PDB entry 6Y50 | electron microscopy, 4.10 A resolution (low resolution: residue-level contacts below are approximate; hydrogen-bond / salt-bridge calls are withheld) | chains y and u of the 9 polymer chains in the assembly

# Chain y
Name: PHD finger-like domain-containing protein 5A
From: Homo sapiens
UniProtKB: Q7RTV0 (PHF5A_HUMAN); residues 1-110 here = UniProt positions 1-110
Chain sequence (110 residues; row label = number of the first residue in the row):
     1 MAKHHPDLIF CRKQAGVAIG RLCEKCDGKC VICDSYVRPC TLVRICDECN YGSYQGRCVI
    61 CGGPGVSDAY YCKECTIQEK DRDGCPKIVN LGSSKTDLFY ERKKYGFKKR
Not modelled in the structure: 1-5, 99-110
Ion coordination: Zn2+ site 1: C11, C49; Zn2+ site 2 near C33 (its only coordinating residue here); Zn2+ site 3 near C61 (its only coordinating residue here)

# Chain u
Name: Splicing factor 3B subunit 1
From: Homo sapiens
UniProtKB: O75533 (SF3B1_HUMAN); residue numbers follow UniProt; this construct covers 1-1304
Chain sequence (1304 residues; each row starts with the number of its first residue):
     1 MAKIAKTHED IEAQIREIQG KKAALDEAQG VGLDSTGYYD QEIYGGSDSR FAGYVTSIAA
    61 TELEDDDDDY SSSTSLLGQK KPGYHAPVAL LNDIPQSTEQ YDPFAEHRPP KIADREDEYK
   121 KHRRTMIISP ERLDPFADGG KTPDPKMNAR TYMDVMREQH LTKEEREIRQ QLAEKAKAGE
   181 LKVVNGAAAS QPPSKRKRRW DQTADQTPGA TPKKLSSWDQ AETPGHTPSL RWDETPGRAK
   241 GSETPGATPG SKIWDPTPSH TPAGAATPGR GDTPGHATPG HGGATSSARK NRWDETPKTE
   301 RDTPGHGSGW AETPRTDRGG DSIGETPTPG ASKRKSRWDE TPASQMGGST PVLTPGKTPI
   361 GTPAMNMATP TPGHIMSMTP EQLQAWRWER EIDERNRPLS DEELDAMFPE GYKVLPPPAG
   421 YVPIRTPARK LTATPTPLGG MTGFHMQTED RTMKSVNDQP SGNLPFLKPD DIQYFDKLLV
   481 DVDESTLSPE EQKERKIMKL LLKIKNGTPP MRKAALRQIT DKAREFGAGP LFNQILPLLM
   541 SPTLEDQERH LLVKVIDRIL YKLDDLVRPY VHKILVVIEP LLIDEDYYAR VEGREIISNL
   601 AKAAGLATMI STMRPDIDNM DEYVRNTTAR AFAVVASALG IPSLLPFLKA VCKSKKSWQA
   661 RHTGIKIVQQ IAILMGCAIL PHLRSLVEII EHGLVDEQQK VRTISALAIA ALAEAATPYG
   721 IESFDSVLKP LWKGIRQHRG KGLAAFLKAI GYLIPLMDAE YANYYTREVM LILIREFQSP
   781 DEEMKKIVLK VVKQCCGTDG VEANYIKTEI LPPFFKHFWQ HRMALDRRNY RQLVDTTVEL
   841 ANKVGAAEII SRIVDDLKDE AEQYRKMVME TIEKIMGNLG AADIDHKLEE QLIDGILYAF
   901 QEQTTEDSVM LNGFGTVVNA LGKRVKPYLP QICGTVLWRL NNKSAKVRQQ AADLISRTAV
   961 VMKTCQEEKL MGHLGVVLYE YLGEEYPEVL GSILGALKAI VNVIGMHKMT PPIKDLLPRL
  1021 TPILKNRHEK VQENCIDLVG RIADRGAEYV SAREWMRICF ELLELLKAHK KAIRRATVNT
  1081 FGYIAKAIGP HDVLATLLNN LKVQERQNRV CTTVAIAIVA ETCSPFTVLP ALMNEYRVPE
  1141 LNVQNGVLKS LSFLFEYIGE MGKDYIYAVT PLLEDALMDR DLVHRQTASA VVQHMSLGVY
  1201 GFGCEDSLNH LLNYVWPNVF ETSPHVIQAV MGALEGLRVA IGPCRMLQYC LQGLFHPARK
  1261 VRDVYWKIYN SIYIGSQDAL IAHYPRIYND DKNTYIRYEL DYIL
Not modelled in the structure: 1-462

# Chain y / chain u interface
Residue-residue contacts (8):
  E24(y) with H1069(u)
  K25(y) with H1069(u)
  R38(y) with Y1157(u); G1159(u)
  Y51(y) with H550(u)
  E74(y) with L1197(u)
  Q78(y) with R1238(u)
  S94(y) with P509(u)
Interface residues without a listed pair, chain y (10 interface residues in all): V37, G52, T96
Interface residues without a listed pair, chain u (14 interface residues in all): G507, Y588, K1070, K1071, E1156, I1158, V1239

# Overview
Chain y and chain u form an interface of 10 and 14 residues respectively. C11(y) and C49(y) form the Zn2+ site
1.
Chain y is PHD finger-like domain-containing protein 5A and chain u is Splicing factor 3B subunit 1, both from
Homo sapiens; the structure, 5'domain of human 17S U2 snRNP, was determined by electron microscopy.
